Entry 7F64 (electron microscopy, 2.42 A resolution); this record covers chains A and C of the 12 polymer chains in the assembly.

[Chain A]
Protein: Translation initiation factor eIF-2B subunit alpha
Source organism: Homo sapiens
Reference sequence: Q14232 (EI2BA_HUMAN); numbering as in UniProt (aligned over 1-305)
Sequence (305 residues; numbered 1 to 305; the number before each row is that of its first residue):
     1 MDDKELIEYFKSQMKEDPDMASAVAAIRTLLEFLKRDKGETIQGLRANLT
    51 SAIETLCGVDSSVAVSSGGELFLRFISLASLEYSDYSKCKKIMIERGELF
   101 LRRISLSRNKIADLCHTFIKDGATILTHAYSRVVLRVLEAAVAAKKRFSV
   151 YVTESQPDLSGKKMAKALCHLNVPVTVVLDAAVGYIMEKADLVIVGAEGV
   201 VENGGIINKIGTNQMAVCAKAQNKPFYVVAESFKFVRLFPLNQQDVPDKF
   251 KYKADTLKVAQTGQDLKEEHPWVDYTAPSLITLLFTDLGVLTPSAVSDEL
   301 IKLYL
Disordered / not traced: 255-267
Reported in the primary citation:
  - mutagenesis - A47E: unchanged binding to eIF2(alphaP)

[Chain C]
Protein: Translation initiation factor eIF-2B subunit beta
Source organism: Homo sapiens
Reference sequence: P49770 (EI2BB_HUMAN); residue numbers follow UniProt; this construct covers 1-351
Sequence (351 residues; row label = number of the first residue in the row):
     1 MPGSAAKGSELSERIESFVETLKRGGGPRSSEEMARETLGLLRQIITDHR
    51 WSNAGELMELIRREGRRMTAAQPSETTVGNMVRRVLKIIREEYGRLHGRS
   101 DESDQQESLHKLLTSGGLNEDFSFHYAQLQSNIIEAINELLVELEGTMEN
   151 IAAQALEHIHSNEVIMTIGFSRTVEAFLKEAARKRKFHVIVAECAPFCQG
   201 HEMAVNLSKAGIETTVMTDAAIFAVMSRVNKVIIGTKTILANGALRAVTG
   251 THTLALAAKHHSTPLIVCAPMFKLSPQFPNEEDSFHKFVAPEEVLPFTEG
   301 DILEKVSVHCPVFDYVPPELITLFISNIGGNAPSYIYRLMSELYHPDDHV
   351 L
Disordered / not traced: 1-7, 100-105, 116-120

[Chain A / chain C interface]
Residue-residue contacts (32; chain A residue first):
  Leu71(A) - Leu113(C)
  Phe75(A) - Leu113(C)  hydrophobic
  Leu78(A) - His110(C)
  Arg96(A) - Thr114(C)  hydrogen bond (side chain-backbone)
  Leu99(A) - Ser115(C)
  Phe100(A) - Leu112(C)  hydrophobic
  Phe100(A) - Leu113(C)  hydrophobic
  Arg103(A) - Leu112(C)
  Lys110(A) - Glu107(C)  salt bridge
  Thr117(A) - Asn280(C)
  Phe118(A) - Phe278(C)  hydrophobic
  Phe118(A) - Asn280(C)
  Lys120(A) - Asn280(C)  hydrogen bond (side chain-backbone)
  Lys120(A) - Glu281(C)
  Lys120(A) - Glu282(C)
  Ser232(A) - Leu109(C)
  Phe235(A) - Leu109(C)  hydrophobic
  Leu283(A) - Phe278(C)  hydrophobic
  Asp287(A) - Glu107(C)
  Leu288(A) - Glu107(C)
  Val290(A) - Phe278(C)
  Thr292(A) - Tyr337(C)
  Ser294(A) - Ser334(C)  hydrogen bond (side chain-backbone)
  Ser294(A) - Tyr337(C)
  Ala295(A) - Tyr337(C)  hydrophobic
  Asp298(A) - Tyr337(C)  hydrogen bond
  Glu299(A) - Ser108(C)
  Glu299(A) - Leu109(C)  hydrogen bond (side chain-backbone)
  Lys302(A) - Ser108(C)
  Lys302(A) - His110(C)  hydrogen bond (backbone-side chain)
  Leu303(A) - His110(C)
  Leu303(A) - Leu113(C)  hydrophobic
Other interface residues (no listed pair), chain A (26 interface residues in all): Arg74, Leu300
Other interface residues (no listed pair), chain C (16 interface residues in all): Asn242, Arg338

[Overview]
26 residues of chain A and 16 residues of chain C are in contact; the contacts include 6 hydrogen bonds and 1
salt bridge. Polar contacts include Lys110(A)-Glu107(C), Arg96(A)-Thr114(C) and Lys120(A)-Asn280(C). The paper
reports that A47E of chain A leaves binding to eIF2(alphaP) unchanged.
Chain A is Translation initiation factor eIF-2B subunit alpha and chain C is Translation initiation factor
eIF-2B subunit beta, both from Homo sapiens; the structure, eIF2B-SFSV NSs, was determined by electron
microscopy, deposited together with 7F66, 7F67 and 7VLK.
